Entry 8I5K (X-ray diffraction, 1.22 A resolution); this record covers chain A.

[Chain A]
Protein: ABC transporter substrate-binding protein
Organism: Vibrio cholerae
UniProtKB: A0A085SLP2 (A0A085SLP2_VIBCL); residues 1-529 here correspond to UniProt positions 28-556 (UniProt number = residue number + 27)
Chain sequence (536 residues; each row starts with the number of its first residue; numbers below 1 keep their minus sign (Met-6 is residue -6)):
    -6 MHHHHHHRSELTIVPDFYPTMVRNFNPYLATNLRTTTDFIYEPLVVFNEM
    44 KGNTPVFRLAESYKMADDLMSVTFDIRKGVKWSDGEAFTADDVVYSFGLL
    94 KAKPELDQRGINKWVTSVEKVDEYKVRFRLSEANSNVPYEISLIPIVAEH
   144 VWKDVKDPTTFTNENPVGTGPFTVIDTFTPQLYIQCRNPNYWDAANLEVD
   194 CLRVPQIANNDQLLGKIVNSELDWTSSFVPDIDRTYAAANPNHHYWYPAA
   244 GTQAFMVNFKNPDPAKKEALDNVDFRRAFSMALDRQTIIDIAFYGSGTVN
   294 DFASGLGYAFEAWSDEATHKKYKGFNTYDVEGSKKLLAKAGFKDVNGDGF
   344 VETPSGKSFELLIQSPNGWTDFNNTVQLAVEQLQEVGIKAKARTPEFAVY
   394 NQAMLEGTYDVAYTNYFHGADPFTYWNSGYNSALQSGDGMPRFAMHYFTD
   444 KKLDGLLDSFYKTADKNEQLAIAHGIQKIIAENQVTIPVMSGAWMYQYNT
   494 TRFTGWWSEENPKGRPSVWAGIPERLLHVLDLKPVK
Unresolved in the structure: -6 to 0, 529
Construct notes: initiating methionine (-6); expression tag (-5 to 0)
Cystine bridges: Cys179-Cys194
Bound ions: Mg2+: Asp337, Asn339, Asp341, Phe343, Glu345
Reported in the primary citation:
  - conformationally variable residues (side-chain flip): Phe410
  - binding site for N-acetylglucosamine: Asp9, Arg27, Asn203, Ser220, Phe221, Trp362, Asp364, Asn408, Phe410, Arg435, Phe436, Trp512, Ala513

[Summary]
The Mg2+ site is built by Asp337, Asn339, Asp341, Phe343 and Glu345. The paper reports a binding site for
N-acetylglucosamine at Asp9, Arg27 and Asn203 among others; conformational variability at Phe410.
Chain A is ABC transporter substrate-binding protein (Vibrio cholerae); the structure, Crystal structure of
chitin oligosaccharide binding protein from Vibrio cholera in complex with chitotriose, was determined by
X-ray diffraction together with 8I5J from the same study.
